5M6O - chains A and C of the 4 polymer chains in the assembly; structure by X-ray diffraction, 1.70 A resolution.

== Chain A (and C) ==
Protein: Frutapin
Organism: Artocarpus altilis
Notes: chain C of this document is another copy of the same molecule, construct and numbering; everything in this record applies to it too
Amino-acid sequence (150 residues; numbered 1 to 150; the number before each row is that of its first residue):
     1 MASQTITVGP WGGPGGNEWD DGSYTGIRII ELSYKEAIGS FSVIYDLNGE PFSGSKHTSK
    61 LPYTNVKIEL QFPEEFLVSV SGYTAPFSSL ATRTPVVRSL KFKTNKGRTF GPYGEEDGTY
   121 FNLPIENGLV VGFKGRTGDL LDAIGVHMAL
Ligand contacts: alpha-D-mannopyranose (MAN): Gly15, Gly16, Leu90, Ala91, Thr94, Val96, Gly138, Asp139, Leu140, Asp142
From the paper describing this entry:
  - binding site for alpha-D-mannopyranose: Gly16, Leu90, Gly138, Asp139, Leu140, Asp142
  - contacts within the chain: Lys60-Asp139 (from molecular simulation)

== How chain A and chain C interact ==
Contacting residue pairs (33):
  Met1(A) - Pro73(C)
  Met1(A) - Phe76(C)
  Met1(A) - Leu129(C)
  Ala2(A) - Thr25(C)
  Ala2(A) - Phe72(C)  hydrophobic
  Ala2(A) - Leu129(C)
  Ser3(A) - Thr25(C)  hydrogen bond (backbone-backbone)
  Ser3(A) - Leu129(C)
  Ser3(A) - Ala149(C)
  Ser3(A) - Leu150(C)  hydrogen bond (side chain-backbone)
  Gln4(A) - Leu150(C)  hydrogen bond (backbone-backbone)
  Asp21(A) - Asn48(C)  hydrogen bond (backbone-side chain)
  Gly22(A) - Asn48(C)
  Ser23(A) - Leu47(C)
  Ser23(A) - Asn48(C)  hydrogen bond (backbone-side chain)
  Tyr24(A) - Asn48(C)
  Thr25(A) - Ala2(C)
  Thr25(A) - Ser3(C)  hydrogen bond (backbone-backbone)
  Leu47(A) - Leu47(C)  hydrophobic
  Leu47(A) - Phe52(C)  hydrophobic
  Asn48(A) - Asp21(C)
  Asn48(A) - Gly22(C)
  Asn48(A) - Ser23(C)  hydrogen bond (side chain-backbone)
  Asn48(A) - Tyr24(C)
  Phe52(A) - Leu47(C)  hydrophobic
  Phe72(A) - Ala2(C)  hydrophobic
  Leu129(A) - Ala2(C)
  Leu129(A) - Ser3(C)
  Val131(A) - Ser3(C)
  Ala149(A) - Ser3(C)
  Leu150(A) - Ala2(C)
  Leu150(A) - Ser3(C)
  Leu150(A) - Gln4(C)
Interface residues without a listed pair, chain A (19 interface residues in all): Asp46, Pro73
Interface residues without a listed pair, chain C (19 interface residues in all): Met1, Val131

== Overview ==
Chain A and chain C each contribute 19 residues to their interface; the contacts include 7 hydrogen bonds.
Polar contacts include Ser3(A)-Leu150(C), Asp21(A)-Asn48(C) and Ser23(A)-Asn48(C). Bound to chain A:
alpha-D-mannopyranose. The paper reports a binding site for alpha-D-mannopyranose at Gly16(A), Leu90(A) and
Gly138(A) among others; contacts within the chain involving Lys60(A) and Asp139(A).
Both chains are Frutapin (Artocarpus altilis). Entry 5M6O (Frutapin complexed with alpha-D-mannose) was
determined by X-ray diffraction, deposited together with 5KRP and 5TQZ.
